PDB entry 8KFS | X-ray diffraction, 2.15 A resolution | chains A and B of the 5 polymer chains in the assembly

Chain A (and B):
Molecule: Holliday junction resolvase MOC1, chloroplastic
Source organism: Zea mays
Notes: chain B of this document is another copy of the same molecule, construct and numbering; everything in this record applies to it too
Reference sequence: B4FCI7 (B4FCI7_MAIZE); residues 109-271 here = UniProt positions 109-271
Sequence (163 residues; row label = number of the first residue in the row):
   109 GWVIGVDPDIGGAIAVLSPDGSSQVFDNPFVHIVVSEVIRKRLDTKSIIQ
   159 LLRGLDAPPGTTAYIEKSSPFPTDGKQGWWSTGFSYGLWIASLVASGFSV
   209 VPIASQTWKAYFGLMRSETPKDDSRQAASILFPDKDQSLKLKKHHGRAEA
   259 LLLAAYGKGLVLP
What the authors report for this chain:
  - conformationally variable residues: Asp115, Asp117, Glu174, Glu257
  - mutagenesis - D115N, K229A, H253A, H253D: decreased catalytic activity
  - catalytic residues: Lys229 (proposed by the authors, not directly observed)
  - mutagenesis - H253K: abolished catalytic activity on HJ

How chain A and chain B interact:
Contacting residue pairs - 48 pairs, chain A then chain B:
  Thr153(A) - Ile198(B)
  Thr153(A) - Ala199(B)
  Lys154(A) - Val202(B)
  Ile157(A) - Ala199(B)
  Ile157(A) - Val202(B)  hydrophobic
  Ile157(A) - Ala203(B)
  Arg161(A) - Ala203(B)  hydrogen bond (side chain-backbone)
  Ser176(A) - Trp188(B)  hydrogen bond
  Pro180(A) - Lys184(B)  hydrogen bond (backbone-side chain)
  Lys184(A) - Pro180(B)  hydrogen bond (side chain-backbone)
  Lys184(A) - Trp187(B)
  Trp187(A) - Lys184(B)
  Trp187(A) - Gln185(B)
  Trp187(A) - Trp188(B)
  Trp188(A) - Ser176(B)  hydrogen bond
  Trp188(A) - Trp187(B)
  Trp188(A) - Thr190(B)
  Trp188(A) - Gly191(B)
  Trp188(A) - Tyr194(B)  hydrophobic
  Thr190(A) - Trp188(B)
  Gly191(A) - Trp188(B)
  Gly191(A) - Gly191(B)
  Gly191(A) - Phe192(B)
  Phe192(A) - Gly191(B)
  Phe192(A) - Phe192(B)
  Phe192(A) - Tyr194(B)  hydrophobic
  Phe192(A) - Gly195(B)
  Tyr194(A) - Trp188(B)  hydrophobic
  Tyr194(A) - Phe192(B)  hydrophobic
  Gly195(A) - Phe192(B)
  Gly195(A) - Gly195(B)
  Gly195(A) - Leu196(B)
  Leu196(A) - Gly195(B)
  Leu196(A) - Leu196(B)
  Leu196(A) - Ile198(B)  hydrophobic
  Leu196(A) - Ala199(B)
  Ile198(A) - Thr153(B)
  Ala199(A) - Thr153(B)
  Ala199(A) - Ile157(B)
  Ala199(A) - Leu196(B)
  Ala199(A) - Ala199(B)  hydrophobic
  Ala199(A) - Ser200(B)
  Ser200(A) - Ala199(B)
  Val202(A) - Lys154(B)
  Val202(A) - Ile157(B)  hydrophobic
  Ala203(A) - Ile157(B)
  Ala203(A) - Arg161(B)  hydrogen bond (backbone-side chain)
  Ala203(A) - Ala203(B)  hydrophobic
Also at the interface, not in a pair above, chain A (22 interface residues in all): Pro178, Gln185
Also at the interface, not in a pair above, chain B (22 interface residues in all): Pro178

Summary:
Chain A and chain B each contribute 22 residues to their interface, with 6 hydrogen bonds. Polar pairs include
Arg161(A)-Ala203(B), Ser176(A)-Trp188(B) and Pro180(A)-Lys184(B). The paper reports the catalytic residue
Lys229(A); D115N, K229A and H253A of chain A, among others, reduce catalytic activity; 5 substitutions were
tested in all.
Chain A and chain B are both Holliday junction resolvase MOC1, chloroplastic (Zea mays); the structure,
Crystal structure of ZmMOC1/nicked Holliday junction complex at ground state, was determined by X-ray
diffraction, deposited together with 8KFR, 8KFT, 8KFU, 8KFV and 8KFW.
